PDB entry 8K9M | electron microscopy, 6.80 A resolution (low resolution: residue-level contacts below are approximate; hydrogen-bond / salt-bridge calls are withheld) | chains E and D of the 7 polymer chains in the assembly

[Chain E (and D)]
Protein: Spike glycoprotein
Organism: Severe acute respiratory syndrome coronavirus 2
Notes: chain D of this document is another copy of the same molecule, construct and numbering; everything in this record applies to it too
UniProtKB: P0DTC2 (SPIKE_SARS2); residue numbers follow UniProt; this construct covers 1-1208
Chain sequence (1261 residues; each row starts with the number of its first residue):
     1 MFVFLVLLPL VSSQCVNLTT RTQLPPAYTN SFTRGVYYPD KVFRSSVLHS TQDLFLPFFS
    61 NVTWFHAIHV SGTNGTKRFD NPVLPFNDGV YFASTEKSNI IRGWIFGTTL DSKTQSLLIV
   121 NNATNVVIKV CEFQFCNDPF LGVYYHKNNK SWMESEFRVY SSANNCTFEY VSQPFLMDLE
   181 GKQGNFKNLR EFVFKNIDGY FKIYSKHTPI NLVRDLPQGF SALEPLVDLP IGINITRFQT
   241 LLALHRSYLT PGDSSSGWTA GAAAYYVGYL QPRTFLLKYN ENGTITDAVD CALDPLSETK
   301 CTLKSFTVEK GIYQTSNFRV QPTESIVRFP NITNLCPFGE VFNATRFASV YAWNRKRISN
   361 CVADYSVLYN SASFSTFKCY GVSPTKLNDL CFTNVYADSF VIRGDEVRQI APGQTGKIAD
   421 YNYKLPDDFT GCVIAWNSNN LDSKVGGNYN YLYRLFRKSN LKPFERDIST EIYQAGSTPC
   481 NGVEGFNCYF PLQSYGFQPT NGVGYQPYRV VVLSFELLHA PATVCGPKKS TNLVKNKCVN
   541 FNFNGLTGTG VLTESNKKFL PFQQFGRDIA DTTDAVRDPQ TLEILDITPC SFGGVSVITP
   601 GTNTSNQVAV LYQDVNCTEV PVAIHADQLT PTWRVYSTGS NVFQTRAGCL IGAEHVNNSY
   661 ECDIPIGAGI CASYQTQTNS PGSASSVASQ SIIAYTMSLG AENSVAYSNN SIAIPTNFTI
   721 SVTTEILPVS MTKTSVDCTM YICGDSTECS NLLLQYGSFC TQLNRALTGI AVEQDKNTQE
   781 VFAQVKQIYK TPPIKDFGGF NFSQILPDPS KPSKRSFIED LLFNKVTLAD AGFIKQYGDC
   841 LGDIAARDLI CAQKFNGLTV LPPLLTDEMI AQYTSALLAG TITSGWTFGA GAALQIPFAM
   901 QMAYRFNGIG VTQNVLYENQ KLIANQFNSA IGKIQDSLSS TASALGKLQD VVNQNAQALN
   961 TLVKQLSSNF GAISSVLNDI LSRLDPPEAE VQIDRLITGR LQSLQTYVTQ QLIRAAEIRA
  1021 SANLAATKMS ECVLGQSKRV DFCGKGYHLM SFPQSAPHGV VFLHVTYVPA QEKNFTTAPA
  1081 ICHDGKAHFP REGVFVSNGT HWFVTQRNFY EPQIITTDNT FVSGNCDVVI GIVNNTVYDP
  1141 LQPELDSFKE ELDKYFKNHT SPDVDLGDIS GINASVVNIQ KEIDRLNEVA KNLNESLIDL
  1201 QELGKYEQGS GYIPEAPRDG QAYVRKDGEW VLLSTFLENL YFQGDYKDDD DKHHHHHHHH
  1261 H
Unresolved in the structure: 1-13, 70-76, 621-640, 677-688, 828-847, 1148-1261 (chain D: 1-13, 70-76, 248-254, 621-640, 677-688, 828-847, 1148-1261)
Differences from the reference sequence: engineered mutation Gly682 (Arg in P0DTC2), Ser683 (Arg in P0DTC2), Ser685 (Arg in P0DTC2), Pro986 (Lys in P0DTC2), Pro987 (Val in P0DTC2); expression tag (1209-1261)
Swiss-Prot annotation at these positions:
  - region: Asn280 to Cys301 (Putative superantigen), Arg403 to Asp405 (Integrin-binding motif), Asn448 to Phe456 (Immunodominant HLA epitope recognized by the CD8+), Pro681, Ala684 (Putative superantigen), Ser816 to Tyr837 (Fusion peptide 1), Lys835 to Phe855 (Fusion peptide 2), Asp1163 to Glu1202 (Heptad repeat 2)
  - site: Arg815, Ser816 (Cleavage)
  - glycosylation: Asn17 (N-linked (GlcNAc...) (complex) asparagine), Asn61 (N-linked (GlcNAc...) (hybrid) asparagine), Asn74 (N-linked (GlcNAc...) (complex) asparagine), Asn122 (N-linked (GlcNAc...) (hybrid) asparagine), Asn149 (N-linked (GlcNAc...) (complex) asparagine), Asn165 (N-linked (GlcNAc...) (complex) asparagine), Asn234 (N-linked (GlcNAc...) (high mannose) asparagine), Asn282 (N-linked (GlcNAc...) (complex) asparagine), Thr323 (O-linked (GalNAc) threonine), Ser325 (O-linked (HexNAc...) serine), Asn331 (N-linked (GlcNAc...) (complex) asparagine), Asn343 (N-linked (GlcNAc...) (complex) asparagine), Asn603 (N-linked (GlcNAc...) (hybrid) asparagine), Asn616 (N-linked (GlcNAc...) (complex) asparagine), Asn657 (N-linked (GlcNAc...) (complex) asparagine), Thr676 (O-linked (GlcNAc...) threonine), Thr678 (O-linked (GlcNAc...) threonine), Asn709 (N-linked (GlcNAc...) (high mannose) asparagine), Asn717 (N-linked (GlcNAc...) (hybrid) asparagine), Asn801 (N-linked (GlcNAc...) (hybrid) asparagine) and 6 more in UniProt
  - natural variant: Leu5 (L5F: In strain: Iota/B.1.526), Ser13 (S13I: In strain: Epsilon/B.1.427/B.1.429), Leu18 (L18F: In strain: Beta/B.1.351, Gamma/P.1 and 1 more), Thr19 (T19I: In strain: Omicron/BQ.1.1, Omicron/XBB.1.5 and 1 more; T19R: In strain: Delta/B.1.617.2, Omicron/BA.2 and 4 more), Thr20 (T20N: In strain: Gamma/P.1), Leu24 to Ala27 (sequence variant, change not given here; In strain: Omicron/BA.2, Omicron/BA.2.12.1 and 6 more), Pro26 (P26S: In strain: Gamma/P.1), Gln52 (Q52H: In strain: Omicron/EG.5.1), Ala67 (A67V: In strain: Eta/B.1.525, Omicron/BA.1), His69 to Val70 (deletion: In strain: Alpha/B.1.1.7, Eta/B.1.525 and 5 more), Gly75 (G75V: In strain: Lambda/C.37), Thr76 (T76I: In strain: Lambda/C.37), 82 further natural variant entries in UniProt
  - mutagenesis: His69 to Val70 (Increased incorporation of cleaved spike into virions), Asn121 (N121Q: Partial loss of biliverdin affinity), Arg190 (R190K: Partial loss of biliverdin affinity), Asn234 (N234Q: Increased resistance to neutralizing antibodies), Asn331 (N331Q: Reduced viral infectivity), Asn343 (N343Q: Reduced viral infectivity), Leu452 (L452R: Increased resistance to neutralizing antibodies. Decreases HLA binding to NF9 epitope. Increased binding affinity to human ACE2), Tyr453 (Y453F: Decreased HLA binding to NF9 epitope. Increased binding affinity to human ACE2), Ala475 (A475V: Increased resistance to neutralizing antibodies), Val483 (V483A: Increased resistance to neutralizing antibodies), Glu484 (E484D: Increased replication in human TMEM106B overexpressing cells), Phe490 (F490L: Increased resistance to neutralizing antibodies and human covalescent sera neutralization), 12 further mutagenesis entries in UniProt
Disulfides: Cys131-Cys166, Cys291-Cys301, Cys336-Cys361, Cys379-Cys432, Cys480-Cys488, Cys538-Cys590, Cys617-Cys649, Cys662-Cys671, Cys738-Cys760, Cys743-Cys749, Cys1032-Cys1043, Cys1082-Cys1126
Glycans and other covalent adducts: N-acetylglucosamine (NAG) linked to Asn122

[Chain E / chain D interface]
Residue-residue contacts - 179 pairs, chain E then chain D:
  Tyr38(E) with Leu560(D); Phe562(D)
  Lys41(E) with Ala520(D); Pro521(D); Phe562(D); Gln563(D); Gln564(D); Phe565(D)
  Val42(E) with Phe565(D); Arg567(D)
  Phe43(E) with Lys558(D); Phe559(D); Gln563(D); Phe565(D); Gly566(D); Arg567(D)
  Arg44(E) with Arg567(D)
  Val47(E) with Ile569(D)
  Asp198(E) with Lys462(D)
  Glu224(E) with Leu560(D); Phe562(D)
  Pro225(E) with Phe562(D)
  Pro230(E) with Arg357(D); Tyr396(D)
  Asn282(E) with Lys558(D)
  Tyr369(E) with Phe486(D); Asn487(D)
  Asn370(E) with Ala475(D); Gly476(D); Asn487(D)
  Ala372(E) with Phe486(D)
  Phe374(E) with Phe486(D)
  Phe377(E) with Phe486(D); Asn487(D); Tyr489(D)
  Lys378(E) with Tyr489(D)
  Thr385(E) with Tyr473(D); Ala475(D)
  Ser735(E) with Gln314(D)
  Asp737(E) with Asn317(D)
  Met740(E) with Asn317(D); Ser591(D)
  Asp745(E) with Thr549(D)
  Gln755(E) with Ser968(D); Asn969(D); Phe970(D)
  Tyr756(E) with Gln965(D); Ser968(D); Phe970(D)
  Ser758(E) with Thr961(D); Gln965(D)
  Phe759(E) with Gln965(D); Gln1002(D); Ser1003(D)
  Gln762(E) with Thr961(D)
  Arg765(E) with Gln957(D); Ala958(D); Thr961(D)
  Lys776(E) with Lys947(D)
  Gln784(E) with Asp1041(D); Lys1045(D)
  Lys786(E) with Gly700(D); Ala701(D)
  Gln787(E) with Ala701(D)
  Ile788(E) with Leu699(D); Gly700(D); Ala701(D); Glu702(D); Asn703(D)
  Tyr789(E) with Asn703(D)
  Asp796(E) with Tyr707(D); Asn709(D)
  Phe797(E) with Tyr707(D)
  Asp848(E) with Ile569(D)
  Leu849(E) with Ile569(D)
  Ala852(E) with Asp568(D)
  Lys854(E) with Asp614(D)
  Asn856(E) with Ala570(D); Thr572(D)
  Leu861(E) with Gln613(D)
  Pro862(E) with Ala668(D)
  Pro863(E) with Ala668(D); Gly669(D)
  Leu864(E) with Pro665(D); Ile666(D); Gly667(D); Gly669(D); Ile670(D)
  Thr866(E) with Ala668(D); Gly669(D)
  Met869(E) with Gly669(D); Met697(D); Leu699(D)
  Gln872(E) with Leu699(D)
  Tyr873(E) with Met697(D); Leu699(D)
  Thr883(E) with Tyr707(D)
  Ser884(E) with Val705(D)
  Trp886(E) with Tyr1047(D); Arg1107(D)
  Gly889(E) with Lys1045(D)
  Ala890(E) with Gly1046(D); Tyr1047(D); Val1068(D); Pro1069(D)
  Gly891(E) with Val1068(D)
  Ala892(E) with Pro1069(D); Ala1070(D); Glu1072(D)
  Ala893(E) with Val705(D); Glu1072(D)
  Leu894(E) with Ala713(D); Pro715(D); Glu1072(D)
  Gln895(E) with Val705(D); Ala706(D); Ser711(D); Ile712(D); Ala713(D); Asn1074(D)
  Ile896(E) with Ile712(D)
  Pro897(E) with Ser708(D); Asn709(D); Ser711(D)
  Phe898(E) with Tyr707(D)
  Met900(E) with Thr1077(D); Ala1078(D); Pro1079(D)
  Tyr904(E) with Arg1107(D)
  Thr912(E) with Phe1121(D)
  Gln913(E) with Phe1089(D); Pro1090(D)
  Asn914(E) with Phe1089(D); Ser1123(D)
  Tyr917(E) with Pro1079(D); Val1128(D)
  Glu918(E) with Gly1124(D); Val1128(D)
  Val963(E) with Ala570(D)
  Ile973(E) with Thr430(D)
  Asn978(E) with Thr547(D); Gly548(D)
  Asp979(E) with Leu518(D)
  Leu981(E) with Lys386(D)
  Ser982(E) with Lys386(D); Leu390(D); Thr547(D)
  Arg983(E) with Gly381(D); Val382(D); Ser383(D); Lys386(D); Leu390(D); Leu517(D)
  Leu984(E) with Tyr380(D); Gly381(D); Val382(D); Ser383(D); Lys386(D)
  Asp985(E) with Ser383(D); Pro384(D); Thr385(D)
  Asp994(E) with Arg995(D)
  Gln1002(E) with Gln1002(D)
  Gln1005(E) with Thr1006(D)
  Thr1009(E) with Thr1009(D)
  Leu1012(E) with Gln1010(D); Ile1013(D)
  Ala1016(E) with Ile1013(D)
  Arg1019(E) with Glu1017(D)
  Ser1030(E) with Val1040(D); Asp1041(D)
  Glu1031(E) with Arg1039(D); Val1040(D)
  Ser1037(E) with Arg1039(D)
  Lys1038(E) with Arg1039(D)
  Arg1039(E) with Arg1039(D)
  Gln1113(E) with Val1122(D)
  Leu1141(E) with Leu1141(D)
  Glu1144(E) with Leu1145(D)
Interface residues without a listed pair, chain E (112 interface residues in all): Asp40, Ser45, Tyr200, Ser375, Ser383, Pro384, Gly757, Thr768, Lys790, Pro792, Phe855, Ile882, Thr887, Gln920, Ser967, Ile1013, Leu1034, Gly1035, Gln1036
Interface residues without a listed pair, chain D (118 interface residues in all): Phe456, Ser477, His519, Lys557, Asp571, Thr588, Pro589, Cys671, Ser704, Gly971, Gly999, Tyr1067, Val1129, Ile1130

[Summary]
112 residues of chain E face 118 of chain D across their interface. Covalently linked N-acetylglucosamine: at
Asn122(E). From UniProt: 24 mutagenesis sites on chain E.
Both chains are Spike glycoprotein (Severe acute respiratory syndrome coronavirus 2). Entry 8K9M (SARS-CoV-2
spike protein in complex with two S2H5 Fabs on NTD-1 and NTD-3) was determined by electron microscopy,
deposited together with 8K9B and 8K9J.
